Entry 8IXJ (electron microscopy, 3.10 A resolution); this record covers chains B and MA of the 40 polymer chains in the assembly.

== Chain B (and MA) ==
Protein: Capsid protein G8P
Organism: Inovirus M13
Notes: chain MA of this document is another copy of the same molecule, construct and numbering; everything in this record applies to it too
UniProt: P69541 (CAPSD_BPM13); residues 1-50 here correspond to UniProt positions 24-73 (UniProt number = residue number + 23)
Amino-acid sequence (50 residues; row label = number of the first residue in the row):
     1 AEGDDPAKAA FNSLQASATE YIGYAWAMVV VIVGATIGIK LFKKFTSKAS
Not modelled in the structure: 1-4

== How chain B and chain MA interact ==
Contacting residue pairs (25):
  Glu20(B) - Asp5(MA)
  Tyr21(B) - Ala7(MA)  hydrophobic
  Tyr24(B) - Lys8(MA)
  Tyr24(B) - Phe11(MA)  hydrophobic
  Ala27(B) - Gln15(MA)
  Met28(B) - Phe11(MA)
  Met28(B) - Leu14(MA)  hydrophobic
  Met28(B) - Gln15(MA)
  Val31(B) - Gln15(MA)
  Val31(B) - Ile22(MA)  hydrophobic
  Ile32(B) - Ala18(MA)  hydrophobic
  Ala35(B) - Ile22(MA)  hydrophobic
  Gly38(B) - Trp26(MA)
  Ile39(B) - Trp26(MA)
  Ile39(B) - Val29(MA)  hydrophobic
  Phe42(B) - Trp26(MA)  hydrophobic
  Phe42(B) - Val29(MA)  hydrophobic
  Phe42(B) - Val33(MA)  hydrophobic
  Lys43(B) - Val33(MA)
  Thr46(B) - Val33(MA)
  Thr46(B) - Ile37(MA)
  Ser47(B) - Lys40(MA)  hydrogen bond (backbone-side chain)
  Ser50(B) - Ile37(MA)
  Ser50(B) - Lys40(MA)  hydrogen bond (backbone-side chain)
  Ser50(B) - Lys44(MA)
Interface residues without a listed pair, chain B (16 interface residues in all): Ala25
Interface residues without a listed pair, chain MA (17 interface residues in all): Thr19, Ala25, Leu41

== Summary ==
16 residues of chain B and 17 residues of chain MA are in contact, with 2 hydrogen bonds. Polar contacts
include Ser47(B)-Lys40(MA) and Ser50(B)-Lys40(MA).
Chain B and chain MA are both Capsid protein G8P (Inovirus M13); the structure, Middle segment of the
bacteriophage M13 mini variant, was determined by electron microscopy, deposited together with 8IXK, 8IXL and
8JWT.
